PDB entry 7PF5 | electron microscopy, 3.80 A resolution | chains c and I of the 11 polymer chains in the assembly

[Chain c]
Protein: Histone H2A type 1-B/E
From: Homo sapiens
UniProt: P04908 (H2A1B_HUMAN); residues 0-129 here correspond to UniProt positions 1-130 (UniProt number = residue number + 1)
Sequence (147 residues; numbered -17 to 129; the number before each row is that of its first residue; numbers below 1 keep their minus sign (His-17 is residue -17)):
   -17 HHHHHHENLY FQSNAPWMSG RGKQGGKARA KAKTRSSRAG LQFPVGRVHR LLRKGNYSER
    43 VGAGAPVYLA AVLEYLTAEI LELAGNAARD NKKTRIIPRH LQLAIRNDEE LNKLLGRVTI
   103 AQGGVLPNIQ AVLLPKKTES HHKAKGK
Not modelled in the structure: -17 to 9, 119-129
Differences from the reference sequence: expression tag (-17 to -1)
UniProt features mapped onto this chain:
  - modified residue: Ser1 (N-acetylserine), Arg3 (Citrulline), Lys5 (N6-(2-hydroxyisobutyryl)lysine), Lys9 (N6-(2-hydroxyisobutyryl)lysine), Lys13 (N6-(beta-hydroxybutyryl)lysine), Lys36 (N6-(2-hydroxyisobutyryl)lysine), Lys74 (N6-(2-hydroxyisobutyryl)lysine), Lys75 (N6-(2-hydroxyisobutyryl)lysine), Lys95 (N6-(2-hydroxyisobutyryl)lysine), Gln104 (N5-methylglutamine), Lys118 (N6-(2-hydroxyisobutyryl)lysine), Lys119 (N6-crotonyllysine), Thr120 (Phosphothreonine), Lys125 (N6-crotonyllysine)
  - cross-link (Glycyl lysine isopeptide (Lys-Gly)): Lys13 (interchain with G-Cter in ubiquitin), Lys15 (interchain with G-Cter in ubiquitin), Lys119 (interchain with G-Cter in ubiquitin)

[Chain I]
Molecule: 167-nt DNA strand
From: synthetic construct
Sequence (167 nucleotides; row label = number of the first residue in the row):
   198 CACTGGCCGC CTGGAGAATC CCGGTGCCGA GGCCGCTCAA TTGGTCGTAG ACAGCTCTAG
   258 CACCGCTTAA ACGCACGTAC GCGCTGTCCC CCGCGTTTTA ACCGCCAAGG GGATTACTCC
   318 CTAGTCTCCA GGCACGTGTC AGATATATAC ATCCTGTCAT GTAAGTA

[Interface between chain c and chain I]
Contacting residue pairs (18):
  Arg11(c) - DT238(I)  base contact
  Arg11(c) - DT239(I)  base contact
  Ala12(c) - DG240(I)  phosphate contact
  Lys13(c) - DT239(I)  phosphate contact
  Ala14(c) - DT239(I)  phosphate contact
  Lys15(c) - DT238(I)  sugar contact
  Lys15(c) - DT239(I)  hydrogen bond to the phosphate
  Thr16(c) - DT238(I)  phosphate contact
  Arg17(c) - DT238(I)  salt bridge to the phosphate
  Arg20(c) - DT239(I)  salt bridge to the phosphate
  Gly28(c) - DA237(I)  phosphate contact
  Gly28(c) - DT238(I)  phosphate contact
  Arg29(c) - DA237(I)  phosphate contact
  Arg32(c) - DA236(I)  sugar contact
  Arg32(c) - DA237(I)  salt bridge to the phosphate
  Arg42(c) - DG244(I)  base contact
  Arg42(c) - DA246(I)  sugar contact
  Arg77(c) - DA227(I)  sugar contact

[In short]
13 residues of chain c and 8 residues of chain I are in contact; the contacts include 1 hydrogen bond and 3
salt bridges. Among the polar pairs are Lys15(c)-DT239(I), Arg17(c)-DT238(I) and Arg20(c)-DT239(I).
Chain c is Histone H2A type 1-B/E (Homo sapiens) and chain I is a 167-nt DNA strand (synthetic construct); the
structure, Nucleosome 2 of the 4x187 nucleosome array containing H1, was determined by electron microscopy,
deposited together with 7PET, 7PEU, 7PEV, 7PEW, 7PEX, 7PEY and 16 further entries.
